Entry 7EPX (electron microscopy, 3.00 A resolution); this record covers chains A and L of the 7 polymer chains in the assembly.

[Chain A]
Protein: Spike glycoprotein
Organism: Severe acute respiratory syndrome coronavirus 2
UniProt: P0DTC2 (SPIKE_SARS2); residues 1-1273 here = UniProt positions 1-1273
Chain sequence (1283 residues; row label = number of the first residue in the row):
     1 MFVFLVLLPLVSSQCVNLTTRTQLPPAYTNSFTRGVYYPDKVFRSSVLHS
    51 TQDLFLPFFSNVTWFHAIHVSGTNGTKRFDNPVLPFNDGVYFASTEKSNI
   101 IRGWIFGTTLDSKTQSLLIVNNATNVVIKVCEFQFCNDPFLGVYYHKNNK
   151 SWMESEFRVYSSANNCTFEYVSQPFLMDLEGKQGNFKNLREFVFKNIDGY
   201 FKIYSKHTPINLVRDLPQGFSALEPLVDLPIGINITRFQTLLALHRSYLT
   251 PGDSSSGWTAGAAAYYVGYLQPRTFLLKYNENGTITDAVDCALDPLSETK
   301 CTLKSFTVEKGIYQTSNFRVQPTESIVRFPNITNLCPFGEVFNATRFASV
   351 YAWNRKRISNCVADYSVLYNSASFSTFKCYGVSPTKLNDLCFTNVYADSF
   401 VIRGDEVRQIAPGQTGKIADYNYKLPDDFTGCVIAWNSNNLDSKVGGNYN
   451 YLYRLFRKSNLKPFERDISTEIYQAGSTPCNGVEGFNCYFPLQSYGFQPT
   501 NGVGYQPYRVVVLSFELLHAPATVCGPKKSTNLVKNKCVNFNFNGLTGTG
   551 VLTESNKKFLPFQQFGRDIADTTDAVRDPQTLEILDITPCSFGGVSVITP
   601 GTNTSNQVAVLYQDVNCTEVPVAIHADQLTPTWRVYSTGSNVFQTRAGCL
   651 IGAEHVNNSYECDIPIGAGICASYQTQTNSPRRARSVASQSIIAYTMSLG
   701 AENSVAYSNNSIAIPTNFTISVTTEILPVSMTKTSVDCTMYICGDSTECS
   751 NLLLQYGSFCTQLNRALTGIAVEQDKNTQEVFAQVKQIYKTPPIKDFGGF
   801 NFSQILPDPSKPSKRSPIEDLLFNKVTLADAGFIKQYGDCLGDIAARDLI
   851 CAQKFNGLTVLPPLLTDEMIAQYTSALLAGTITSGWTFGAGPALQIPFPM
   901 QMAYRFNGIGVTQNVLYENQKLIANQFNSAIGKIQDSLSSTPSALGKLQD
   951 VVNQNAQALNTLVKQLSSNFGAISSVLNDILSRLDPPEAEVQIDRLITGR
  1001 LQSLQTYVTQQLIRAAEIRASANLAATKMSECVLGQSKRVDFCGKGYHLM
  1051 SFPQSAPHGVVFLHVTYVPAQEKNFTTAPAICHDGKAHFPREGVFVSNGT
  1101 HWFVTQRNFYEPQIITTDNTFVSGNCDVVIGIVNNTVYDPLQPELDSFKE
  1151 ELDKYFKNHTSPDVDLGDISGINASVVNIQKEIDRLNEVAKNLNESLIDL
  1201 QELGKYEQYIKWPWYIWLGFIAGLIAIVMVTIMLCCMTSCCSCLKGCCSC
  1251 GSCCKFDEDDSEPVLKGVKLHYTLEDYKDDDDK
Unresolved in the structure: 1-26, 68-80, 144-152, 173-186, 248-263, 622-639, 677-689, 827-853, 941-943, 1147-1283
Sequence notes: engineered mutation Pro817 (Phe in P0DTC2), Pro892 (Ala in P0DTC2), Pro899 (Ala in P0DTC2), Pro942 (Ala in P0DTC2), Pro986 (Lys in P0DTC2), Pro987 (Val in P0DTC2); expression tag (1274-1283)
Swiss-Prot annotation at these positions:
  - region: Asn280 to Cys301 (Putative superantigen), Arg403 to Asp405 (Integrin-binding motif), Asn448 to Phe456 (Immunodominant HLA epitope recognized by the CD8+), Pro681 to Ala684 (Putative superantigen), Ser816 to Tyr837 (Fusion peptide 1), Lys835 to Phe855 (Fusion peptide 2), Asp1163 to Glu1202 (Heptad repeat 2)
  - motif: Met1237 to Cys1241 (Binding to host endocytosis trafficking protein SNX27), Asp1257 to Glu1262 (Diacidic ER export motif (host COPII)), Ser1261 to Gly1267 (Binding to host plasma membrane localising/FERM domain proteins), Lys1269 to Thr1273 (KxHxx, ER retrieval signal (COPI))
  - site (Cleavage): Arg685, Ser686, Arg815, Ser816
  - lipidation (S-palmitoyl cysteine): Cys1235, Cys1236, Cys1240, Cys1241, Cys1243, Cys1247, Cys1248, Cys1250, Cys1253, Cys1254
  - glycosylation: Asn17 (N-linked (GlcNAc...) (complex) asparagine), Asn61 (N-linked (GlcNAc...) (hybrid) asparagine), Asn74 (N-linked (GlcNAc...) (complex) asparagine), Asn122 (N-linked (GlcNAc...) (hybrid) asparagine), Asn149 (N-linked (GlcNAc...) (complex) asparagine), Asn165 (N-linked (GlcNAc...) (complex) asparagine), Asn234 (N-linked (GlcNAc...) (high mannose) asparagine), Asn282 (N-linked (GlcNAc...) (complex) asparagine), Thr323 (O-linked (GalNAc) threonine), Ser325 (O-linked (HexNAc...) serine), Asn331 (N-linked (GlcNAc...) (complex) asparagine), Asn343 (N-linked (GlcNAc...) (complex) asparagine), Asn603 (N-linked (GlcNAc...) (hybrid) asparagine), Asn616 (N-linked (GlcNAc...) (complex) asparagine), Asn657 (N-linked (GlcNAc...) (complex) asparagine), Thr676 (O-linked (GlcNAc...) threonine), Thr678 (O-linked (GlcNAc...) threonine), Asn709 (N-linked (GlcNAc...) (high mannose) asparagine), Asn717 (N-linked (GlcNAc...) (hybrid) asparagine), Asn801 (N-linked (GlcNAc...) (hybrid) asparagine) and 6 more in UniProt
  - natural variant: Leu5 (L5F: In strain: Iota/B.1.526), Ser13 (S13I: In strain: Epsilon/B.1.427/B.1.429), Leu18 (L18F: In strain: Beta/B.1.351, Gamma/P.1 and 1 more), Thr19 (T19I: In strain: Omicron/BQ.1.1, Omicron/XBB.1.5 and 1 more; T19R: In strain: Delta/B.1.617.2, Omicron/BA.2 and 4 more), Thr20 (T20N: In strain: Gamma/P.1), Leu24 to Ala27 (sequence variant, change not given here; In strain: Omicron/BA.2, Omicron/BA.2.12.1 and 6 more), Pro26 (P26S: In strain: Gamma/P.1), Gln52 (Q52H: In strain: Omicron/EG.5.1), Ala67 (A67V: In strain: Eta/B.1.525, Omicron/BA.1), His69 to Val70 (deletion: In strain: Alpha/B.1.1.7, Eta/B.1.525 and 5 more), Gly75 (G75V: In strain: Lambda/C.37), Thr76 (T76I: In strain: Lambda/C.37), 83 further natural variant entries in UniProt
  - mutagenesis: His69 to Val70 (Increased incorporation of cleaved spike into virions), Asn121 (N121Q: Partial loss of biliverdin affinity), Arg190 (R190K: Partial loss of biliverdin affinity), Asn234 (N234Q: Increased resistance to neutralizing antibodies), Asn331 (N331Q: Reduced viral infectivity), Asn343 (N343Q: Reduced viral infectivity), Leu452 (L452R: Increased resistance to neutralizing antibodies. Decreases HLA binding to NF9 epitope. Increased binding affinity to human ACE2), Tyr453 (Y453F: Decreased HLA binding to NF9 epitope. Increased binding affinity to human ACE2), Ala475 (A475V: Increased resistance to neutralizing antibodies), Val483 (V483A: Increased resistance to neutralizing antibodies), Glu484 (E484D: Increased replication in human TMEM106B overexpressing cells), Phe490 (F490L: Increased resistance to neutralizing antibodies and human covalescent sera neutralization), 16 further mutagenesis entries in UniProt
Cystine bridges: Cys131-Cys166, Cys291-Cys301, Cys336-Cys361, Cys379-Cys432, Cys391-Cys525, Cys480-Cys488, Cys538-Cys590, Cys617-Cys649, Cys662-Cys671, Cys738-Cys760, Cys743-Cys749, Cys1032-Cys1043, Cys1082-Cys1126
Covalently attached groups: N-acetylglucosamine (NAG) linked to Asn61, Asn122, Asn165, Asn234, Asn282, Asn331, Asn343, Asn603, Asn616, Asn657, Asn709, Asn717, Asn801, Asn1074, Asn1098, Asn1134
From the paper describing this entry:
  - contacts within the chain: Tyr369-Phe377 (pi stacking)
  - mutagenesis - F374A, R408I, P463A: decreased binding to GW01

[Chain L]
Protein: light chain of GW01
Organism: Homo sapiens
Chain sequence (215 residues; row label = number of the first residue in the row):
     1 QSVLTQPPSASGTPGQRVTISCSGSSSNIGSNTVNWYQQLPGTAPKLLIY
    51 SNNQRPSGVPDRFSGSKSGTSASLAISGLQSEDEADYYCAAWDDSLNWVF
   101 GGGTKLTVLGQPKAAPSVTLFPPSSEELQANKATLVCLISDFYPGAVTVA
   151 WKADSSPVKAGVETTTPSKQSNNKYAASSYLSLTPEQWKSHRSYSCQVTH
   201 EGSTVEKTVAPTECS
Unresolved in the structure: 1, 213-215
Cystine bridges: Cys22-Cys89, Cys137-Cys196

[Chain A / chain L interface]
Contacting residue pairs (5):
  Tyr369(A) with Asn32(L), hydrogen bond (side chain-backbone); Lys67(L), hydrogen bond
  Ala372(A) with Gln54(L), hydrogen bond (backbone-side chain)
  Lys378(A) with Asp94(L), salt bridge
  Cys379(A) with Ser31(L)
Other interface residues (no listed pair), chain A (6 interface residues in all): Ser383, Thr385
Other interface residues (no listed pair), chain L (8 interface residues in all): Gly30, Asn52, Gly69
From the paper, about this interface:
  - specific contacts: Tyr369(A)-Asn52(L), Tyr369(A)-Lys67(L) (hydrogen bond)
  - epitope / paratope residues, chain A: Tyr369(A), Lys378(A)
  - epitope / paratope residues, chain L: Asn52(L), Lys67(L)

[Summary]
The interface between chain A and chain L involves 6 residues on one side and 8 on the other; the contacts
include 3 hydrogen bonds and 1 salt bridge. Among the polar pairs are Lys378(A)-Asp94(L), Tyr369(A)-Asn32(L)
and Tyr369(A)-Lys67(L). The authors report a contact between Tyr369(A) and Asn52(L); a hydrogen bond between
Tyr369(A) and Lys67(L). From the paper: F374A, R408I and P463A of chain A reduce binding to GW01;
epitope/paratope residues Tyr369(A), Lys378(A) and Asn52(L) among others.
Here chain A is Spike glycoprotein (Severe acute respiratory syndrome coronavirus 2) and chain L is light
chain of GW01 (Homo sapiens). Entry 7EPX (S protein of SARS-CoV-2 in complex with GW01) was determined by
electron microscopy.
